3KUY - chains A and J of the 10 polymer chains in the assembly; structure by X-ray diffraction, 2.90 A resolution.

== Chain A ==
Protein: Histone H3.2
Source organism: Xenopus laevis
UniProtKB: P84233 (H32_XENLA); residues 1-135 here correspond to UniProt positions 2-136 (UniProt number = residue number + 1)
Sequence (135 residues; numbered 1 to 135; the number before each row is that of its first residue):
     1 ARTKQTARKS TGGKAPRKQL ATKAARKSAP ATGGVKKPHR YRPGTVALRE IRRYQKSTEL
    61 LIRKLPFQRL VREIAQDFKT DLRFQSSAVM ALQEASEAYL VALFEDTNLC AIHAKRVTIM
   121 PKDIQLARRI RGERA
Disordered / not traced: 1-37, 134-135
UniProt features mapped onto this chain:
  - modified residue: Arg2 (Asymmetric dimethylarginine), Thr3 (Phosphothreonine), Lys4 (Allysine), Gln5 (5-glutamyl dopamine), Thr6 (Phosphothreonine), Arg8 (Citrulline), Lys9 (N6,N6,N6-trimethyllysine), Ser10 (ADP-ribosylserine), Thr11 (Phosphothreonine), Lys14 (N6-(2-hydroxyisobutyryl)lysine), Arg17 (Asymmetric dimethylarginine), Lys18 (N6-(2-hydroxyisobutyryl)lysine), Lys23 (N6-(2-hydroxyisobutyryl)lysine), Arg26 (Citrulline), Lys27 (N6,N6,N6-trimethyllysine), Ser28 (ADP-ribosylserine), Lys36 (N6,N6,N6-trimethyllysine), Lys37 (N6-methyllysine), Tyr41 (Phosphotyrosine), Lys56 (N6,N6,N6-trimethyllysine) and 8 more in UniProt
  - lipidation: Cys110 (S-palmitoyl cysteine)

== Chain J ==
Molecule: 145-nt DNA strand
Sequence (145 nucleotides; each row starts with the number of its first residue; numbers below 1 keep their minus sign (DA-72 is residue -72)):
   -72 ATCAATATCC ACCTGCAGAT ACTACCAAAA GTGTATTTGG AAACTGCTCC ATCAAAAGGC
   -12 ATGTTCAGCT GATTCAGCTG AACATGCCTT TTGATGGAGC AGTTTCCAAA TACACTTTTG
    48 GTAGTATCTG CAGGTGGATA TTGAT
Small-molecule neighbours: N-(2,3-epoxypropyl)-1,8-naphthalimide (ATV; 2-[(2R)-oxiran-2-ylmethyl]-1H-benzo[de]isoquinoline-1,3(2H)-dione): DA-16, DG-15, DG-14

== How chain A and chain J interact ==
Residue-residue contacts (29):
  His39(A) - DA-68(J)  sugar contact
  Arg40(A) - DA9(J)  hydrogen bond to the base
  Arg40(A) - DC10(J)  hydrogen bond to the sugar
  Tyr41(A) - DT-67(J)  sugar contact
  Tyr41(A) - DA-66(J)  sugar contact
  Tyr41(A) - DA9(J)  sugar contact
  Tyr41(A) - DC10(J)  hydrogen bond to the phosphate
  Arg42(A) - DA9(J)  phosphate contact
  Pro43(A) - DA8(J)  phosphate contact
  Pro43(A) - DA9(J)  sugar contact
  Gly44(A) - DA8(J)  hydrogen bond to the phosphate
  Gly44(A) - DA9(J)  hydrogen bond to the phosphate
  Thr45(A) - DA9(J)  hydrogen bond to the phosphate
  Val46(A) - DA9(J)  hydrogen bond to the phosphate
  Val46(A) - DC10(J)  phosphate contact
  Ala47(A) - DA9(J)  hydrogen bond to the phosphate
  Arg49(A) - DA-66(J)  phosphate contact
  Arg49(A) - DT-65(J)  phosphate contact
  Arg63(A) - DT17(J)  sugar contact
  Arg63(A) - DT18(J)  phosphate contact
  Lys64(A) - DT18(J)  hydrogen bond to the phosphate
  Leu65(A) - DT17(J)  phosphate contact
  Leu65(A) - DT18(J)  hydrogen bond to the phosphate
  Pro66(A) - DT17(J)  phosphate contact
  Arg69(A) - DT17(J)  salt bridge to the phosphate
  Asp81(A) - DG26(J)  phosphate contact
  Arg83(A) - DA25(J)  sugar contact
  Arg83(A) - DG26(J)  hydrogen bond to the phosphate
  Lys115(A) - DG-2(J)  sugar contact
Other interface residues (no listed pair), chain A (20 interface residues in all): Glu50, Thr118
Other interface residues (no listed pair), chain J (14 interface residues in all): DA-1, DG7

== Summary ==
20 residues of chain A and 14 residues of chain J are in contact, with 11 hydrogen bonds and 1 salt bridge.
Among the polar pairs are Arg40(A)-DA9(J), Arg40(A)-DC10(J) and Tyr41(A)-DC10(J). Ligands of chain J:
N-(2,3-epoxypropyl)-1,8-naphthalimide.
Here chain A is Histone H3.2 (Xenopus laevis) and chain J is a 145-nt DNA strand. Entry 3KUY (DNA Stretching
in the Nucleosome Facilitates Alkylation by an Intercalating Antitumor Agent) was determined by X-ray
diffraction.
